PDB entry 6YJY | X-ray diffraction, 1.67 A resolution | chain A

[Chain A]
Name: Glutaminyl-peptide cyclotransferase
Source organism: Homo sapiens
Notes: EC 2.3.2.5
UniProtKB: Q16769 (QPCT_HUMAN); numbering as in UniProt (aligned over 35-361)
Chain sequence (329 residues; row label = number of the first residue in the row):
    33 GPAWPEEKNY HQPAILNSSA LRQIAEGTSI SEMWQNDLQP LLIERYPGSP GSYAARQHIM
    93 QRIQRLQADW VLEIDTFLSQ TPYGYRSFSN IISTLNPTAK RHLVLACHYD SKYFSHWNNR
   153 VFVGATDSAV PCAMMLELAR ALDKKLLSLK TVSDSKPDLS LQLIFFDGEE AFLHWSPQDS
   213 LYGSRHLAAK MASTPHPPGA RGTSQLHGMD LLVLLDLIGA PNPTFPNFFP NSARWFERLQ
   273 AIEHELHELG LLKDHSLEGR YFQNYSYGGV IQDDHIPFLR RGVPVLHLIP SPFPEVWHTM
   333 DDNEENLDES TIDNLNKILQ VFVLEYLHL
Differences from the reference sequence: expression tag (33-34)
Swiss-Prot annotation at these positions:
  - active site (Proton acceptor): Glu-201, Asp-248
  - binding site (Zn(2+)): Asp-159, Glu-202, His-330
  - glycosylation (N-linked (GlcNAc...) asparagine): Asn-49, Asn-296
  - natural variant: Arg-54 (R54W: Lowers activity by approximately 30%)
  - mutagenesis: Lys-144 (K144A: Lowers activity by approximately 40%), Phe-146 (F146A: Lowers activity by approximately 30%), Ser-160 (S160A: Reduces activity by about 50%; S160G: Reduces activity by 96%), Glu-201 (E201D: Reduces activity by about 98%; E201L/Q: Abolishes activity), Trp-207 (W207L: Greatly lowers activity), Asp-248 (D248A: Reduces activity by 99%; D248Q: Abolishes activity), Gln-304 (Q304L: Lowers activity by approximately 35%), Asp-305 (D305A/E/L: Abolishes activity; D305N: Reduces activity by 99%), His-319 (H319L: Reduces activity by 87%), Phe-325 (F325A: Greatly lowers activity), Trp-329 (W329A: Abolishes activity)
Ion coordination: Zn2+: Asp-159, Glu-202, His-330 (together with pyroglutamic acid)
Small-molecule neighbours: leucine / pyroglutamic acid / tyrosine: Asp-159, Glu-201, Glu-202, Trp-207, Asp-248, Leu-249, Tyr-299, Val-302, Ile-303, Gln-304, Asp-305, Ile-321, Ser-323, Pro-324, Phe-325, Trp-329, His-330

[Overview]
Chain A binds leucine / pyroglutamic acid / tyrosine. The Zn2+ site is built by Asp-159, Glu-202 and His-330.
UniProt lists active-site residues Glu-201 and Asp-248, 3 Zn2+-binding residues and 11 mutagenesis sites.
Chain A is Glutaminyl-peptide cyclotransferase (Homo sapiens); the structure, Crystal structure of human
glutaminyl cyclase in complex with neurotensin 1-5, was determined by X-ray diffraction together with 6YI1
from the same study.
